Entry 4EPR (X-ray diffraction, 2.00 A resolution); this record covers chain A.

[Chain A]
Molecule: GTPase KRas
Organism: Homo sapiens
Notes: EC 3.6.5.2
Reference sequence: P01116 (RASK_HUMAN); numbering as in UniProt (aligned over 1-169)
Chain sequence (170 residues; each row starts with the number of its first residue; numbering starts at 0):
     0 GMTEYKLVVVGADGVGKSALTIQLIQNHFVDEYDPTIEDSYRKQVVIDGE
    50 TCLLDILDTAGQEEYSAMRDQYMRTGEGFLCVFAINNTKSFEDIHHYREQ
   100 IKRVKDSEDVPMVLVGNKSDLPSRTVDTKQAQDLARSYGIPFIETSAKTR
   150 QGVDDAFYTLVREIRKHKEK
Disordered / not traced: 0, 167-169
Differences from the reference sequence: expression tag (0); engineered mutation Asp12 (Gly in P01116), Ser118 (Cys in P01116)
UniProt features mapped onto this chain:
  - motif: Tyr32 to Tyr40 (Effector region)
  - binding site (GTP): Gly10, Ala11, Gly13 to Ala18, Val29 to Thr35, Ala59, Gly60, Asn116, Lys117, Asp119
  - modified residue: Met1 (N-acetylmethionine), Thr2 (N-acetylthreonine), Lys104 (N6-acetyllysine)
  - glycosylation: Thr35 (Microbial infection: O-linked (Glc) threonine)
  - natural variant: Lys5 (K5E: In NS3; K5N: In GASC), Gly10 (G10GG: In AML), Asp12 (G12D: In GASC, JMML and SFM; this construct carries the variant), Gly13 (G13D: In GASC, JMML and OES; G13R: In pylocytic astrocytoma), Val14 (V14I: In NS3), Leu19 (L19F: In OES), Gln22 (Q22E: In CFC2; Q22R: In NS3), Pro34 (P34L: In NS3; P34Q: In NS3; P34R: In CFC2), Ile36 (I36M: In NS3), Thr58 (T58I: In NS3), Ala59 (A59T: In GASC), Gly60 (G60R: In CFC2; G60S: In NS3), 5 further natural variant entries in UniProt
  - mutagenesis: Asp38 (D38A: Decreased interaction with MAPKAP1/SIN1), Tyr40 (Y40A: Decreased interaction with MAPKAP1/SIN1), Gln61 (Q61L: Promotes GTP binding)
Ion coordination: Mg2+: Ser17 (together with GDP)
Small-molecule neighbours: GDP (guanosine-5'-diphosphate): Ala11, Asp12, Gly13, Val14, Gly15, Lys16, Ser17, Ala18, Phe28, Val29, Asp30, Tyr32, Asn116, Lys117, Asp119, Leu120, Ser145, Ala146, Lys147

[In short]
Bound to chain A: GDP. From UniProt: 20 GTP-binding residues and 3 mutagenesis sites.
Chain A is GTPase KRas (Homo sapiens); the structure, Discovery of Small Molecules that Bind to K-Ras and
Inhibit Sos-Mediated Activation, was determined by X-ray diffraction together with 4EPT, 4EPV, 4EPW, 4EPX and
4EPY from the same study.
